9LYO - chains A and l of the 9 polymer chains in the assembly; structure by electron microscopy, 3.07 A resolution.

Chain A:
Protein: Spike glycoprotein
From: Severe acute respiratory syndrome coronavirus 2
UniProtKB: P0DTC2 (SPIKE_SARS2); aligned to UniProt positions 16-1205 over residues 19-1208 (the alignment contains insertions or deletions, so no single offset holds)
Amino-acid sequence (1286 residues; numbered -2 to 1283; the number before each row is that of its first residue; numbers below 1 keep their minus sign (Met-2 is residue -2)):
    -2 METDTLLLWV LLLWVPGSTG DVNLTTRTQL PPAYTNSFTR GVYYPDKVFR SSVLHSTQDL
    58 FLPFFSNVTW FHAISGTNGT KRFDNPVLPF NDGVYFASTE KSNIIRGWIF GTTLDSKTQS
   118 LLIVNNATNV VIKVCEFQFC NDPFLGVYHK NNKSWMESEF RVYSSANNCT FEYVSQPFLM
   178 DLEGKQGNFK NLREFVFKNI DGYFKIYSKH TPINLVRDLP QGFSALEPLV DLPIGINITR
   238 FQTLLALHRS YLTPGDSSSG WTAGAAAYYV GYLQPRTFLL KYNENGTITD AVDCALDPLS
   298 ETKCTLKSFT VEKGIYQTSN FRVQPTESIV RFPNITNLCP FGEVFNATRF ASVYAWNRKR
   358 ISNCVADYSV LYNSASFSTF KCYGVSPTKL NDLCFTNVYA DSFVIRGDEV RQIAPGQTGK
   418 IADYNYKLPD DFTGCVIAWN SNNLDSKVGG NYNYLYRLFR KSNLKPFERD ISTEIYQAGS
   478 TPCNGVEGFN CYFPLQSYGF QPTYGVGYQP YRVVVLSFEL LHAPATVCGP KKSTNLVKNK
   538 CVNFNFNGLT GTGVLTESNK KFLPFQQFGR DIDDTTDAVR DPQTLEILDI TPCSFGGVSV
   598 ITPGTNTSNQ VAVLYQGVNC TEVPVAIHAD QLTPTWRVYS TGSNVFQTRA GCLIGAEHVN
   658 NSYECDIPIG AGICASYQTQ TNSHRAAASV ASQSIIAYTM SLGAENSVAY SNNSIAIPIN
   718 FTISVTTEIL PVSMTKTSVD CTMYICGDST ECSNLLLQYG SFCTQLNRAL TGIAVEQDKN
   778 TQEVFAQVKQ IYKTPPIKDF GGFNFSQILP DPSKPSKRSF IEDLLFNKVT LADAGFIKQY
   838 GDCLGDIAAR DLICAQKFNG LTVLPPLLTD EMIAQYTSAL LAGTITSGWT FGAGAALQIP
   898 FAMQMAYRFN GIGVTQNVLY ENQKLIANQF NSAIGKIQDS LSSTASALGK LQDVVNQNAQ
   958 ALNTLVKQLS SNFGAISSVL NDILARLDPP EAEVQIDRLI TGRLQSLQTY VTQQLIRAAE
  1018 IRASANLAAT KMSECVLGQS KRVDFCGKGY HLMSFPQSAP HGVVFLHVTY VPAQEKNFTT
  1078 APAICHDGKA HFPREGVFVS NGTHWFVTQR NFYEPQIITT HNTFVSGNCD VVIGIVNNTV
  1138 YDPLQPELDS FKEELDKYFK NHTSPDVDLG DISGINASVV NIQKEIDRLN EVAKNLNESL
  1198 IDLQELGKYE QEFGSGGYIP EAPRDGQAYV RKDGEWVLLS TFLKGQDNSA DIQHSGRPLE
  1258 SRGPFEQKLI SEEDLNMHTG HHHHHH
Unresolved in the structure: -2 to 29, 70-81, 145-153, 177-186, 245-262, 622-638, 678-688, 828-844, 1148-1283
Sequence notes: initiating methionine (-2); expression tag (-1 to 18, 1209-1283); conflict Tyr501 (Asn in P0DTC2), Asp570 (Ala in P0DTC2), Gly614 (Asp in P0DTC2), His681 (Pro in P0DTC2), Ala683 (Arg in P0DTC2), Ala685 (Arg in P0DTC2), Ile716 (Thr in P0DTC2), Ala982 (Ser in P0DTC2), Pro986 (Lys in P0DTC2), Pro987 (Val in P0DTC2), His1118 (Asp in P0DTC2)
Swiss-Prot annotation at these positions:
  - glycosylation (N-linked (GlcNAc...) asparagine): Asn20 (complex), Asn64 (hybrid), Asn334 (complex), Asn606 (hybrid)
Disulfide bonds: Cys132-Cys166, Cys291-Cys301, Cys336-Cys361, Cys379-Cys432, Cys391-Cys525, Cys480-Cys488, Cys617-Cys649, Cys662-Cys671, Cys738-Cys760, Cys743-Cys749, Cys1032-Cys1043, Cys1082-Cys1126
Glycans and other covalent adducts: N-acetylglucosamine (NAG) linked to Asn64, Asn123, Asn165, Asn234, Asn282, Asn331, Asn603, Asn616, Asn709, Asn717, Asn801, Asn1074, Asn1098, Asn1134

Chain l:
Protein: REGN10987 Fab homologue (Light chain)
From: Homo sapiens
Notes: antibody fragment or engineered binder
Amino-acid sequence (218 residues; numbered 1 to 218; the number before each row is that of its first residue):
     1 QSALTQPASV SGSPGQSITI SCTGTSSDVG GYNYVSWYQQ HPGKAPKLMI YDVSKRPSGV
    61 SNRFSGSKSG NTASLTISGL QSEDEADYYC NSLTSISTWV FGGGTKLTVL GRTVAAPSVF
   121 IFPPSDEQLK SGTASVVCLL NNFYPREAKV QWKVDNALQS GNSQESVTEQ DSKDSTYSLS
   181 STLTLSKADY EKHKVYACEV THQGLSSPVT KSFNRGEC
Disulfide bonds: Cys22-Cys90, Cys138-Cys198

Interface between chain A and chain l:
Residue-residue contacts - 6 pairs, chain A then chain l:
  Asn439(A) with Tyr34(l), hydrogen bond
  Pro499(A) with Tyr32(l), hydrogen bond (backbone-side chain); Tyr34(l)
  Thr500(A) with Tyr32(l), hydrogen bond (backbone-side chain); Ser97(l)
  Tyr501(A) with Tyr32(l)
Other interface residues (no listed pair), chain A (6 interface residues in all): Val445, Gln506
Other interface residues (no listed pair), chain l (4 interface residues in all): Trp99

Summary:
The interface between chain A and chain l involves 6 residues on one side and 4 on the other; the contacts
include 3 hydrogen bonds. Polar contacts include Asn439(A)-Tyr34(l), Pro499(A)-Tyr32(l) and
Thr500(A)-Tyr32(l).
Chain A is Spike glycoprotein (Severe acute respiratory syndrome coronavirus 2) and chain l is REGN10987 Fab
homologue (Light chain) (Homo sapiens); the structure, Alpha SARS-CoV-2 spike protein in complex with
REGN10987 Fab homologue, was determined by electron microscopy (same publication as 9LYP).
